8B7U - chains A and M of the 6 polymer chains in the assembly; structure by X-ray diffraction, 2.80 A resolution.

== Chain A (and M) ==
Molecule: Chalcone isomerase
From: Eubacterium ramulus
Notes: EC 5.5.1.6; chain M of this document is another copy of the same molecule, construct and numbering; everything in this record applies to it too
UniProt: V9P0A9 (V9P0A9_EUBRA); residues 0-282 here correspond to UniProt positions 1-283 (UniProt number = residue number + 1)
Amino-acid sequence (283 residues; each row starts with the number of its first residue; numbering starts at 0):
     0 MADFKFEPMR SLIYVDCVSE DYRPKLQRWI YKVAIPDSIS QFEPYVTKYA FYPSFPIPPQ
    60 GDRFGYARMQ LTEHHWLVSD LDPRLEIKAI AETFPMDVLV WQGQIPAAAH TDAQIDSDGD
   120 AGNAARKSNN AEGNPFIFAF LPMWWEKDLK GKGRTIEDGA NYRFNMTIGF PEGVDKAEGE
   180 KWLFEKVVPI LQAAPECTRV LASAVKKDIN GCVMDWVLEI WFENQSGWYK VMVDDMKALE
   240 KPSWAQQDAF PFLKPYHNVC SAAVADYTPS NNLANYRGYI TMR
Disordered / not traced: 0, 106-130 (chain M: 0, 108-129)
Differences from the reference sequence: engineered mutation A33 (His34 in V9P0A9)
Residues lining bound ligands:
  - (2R,3R)-trans-dihydroquercetin (DQH; (2R,3R)-2-(3,4-dihydroxyphenyl)-3,5,7-trihydroxy-2,3-dihydro-4H-chromen-4-one), molecule 1: I12, V14, W28, I29, A33, S37, Q40, F41, Y48, F50, Q69, T71, H73, W75, D79, F93, Q101, F135, F137
  - (2R,3R)-trans-dihydroquercetin (DQH), molecule 2: W28, A33, D36, S37, Q40, D79, K87, E91, F93, F135, F137
What the authors report for this chain:
  - mutagenesis - H33A: abolished catalytic activity (citing earlier work)
  - binding site for (2R,3R)-trans-dihydroquercetin: H73, D79, Q101
  - conformationally variable residues (order/disorder transition): A106 to A130

== How chain A and chain M interact ==
Pairs across the interface - 34 pairs, chain A then chain M:
  K4(A) with D2(M), salt bridge
  F5(A) with F3(M); F5(M); V77(M), hydrophobic
  P7(A) with F3(M), hydrophobic
  T46(A) with P43(M), hydrogen bond (side chain-backbone)
  K47(A) with E42(M), salt bridge
  H74(A) with P43(M)
  M142(A) with P43(M), hydrophobic
  W143(A) with F3(M), hydrophobic; Y44(M), hydrogen bond; R83(M); L84(M)
  W144(A) with I86(M)
  E145(A) with I86(M)
  D147(A) with I86(M)
  G152(A) with A90(M)
  R153(A) with A88(M); I89(M); A90(M), hydrogen bond (backbone-backbone)
  T154(A) with A90(M); E91(M); T92(M)
  I155(A) with I89(M)
  E156(A) with T92(M)
  R162(A) with A88(M); I89(M)
  R198(A) with K87(M), hydrogen bond (side chain-backbone); A88(M), hydrogen bond (side chain-backbone)
  L200(A) with A88(M), hydrophobic
  K205(A) with A1(M)
  W220(A) with A88(M); I89(M), hydrophobic
  N270(A) with E42(M), hydrogen bond
Also at the interface, not in a pair above, chain A (26 interface residues in all): L76, P141, N160, D265
Also at the interface, not in a pair above, chain M (20 interface residues in all): K4, D36, L76

== In short ==
Chain A and chain M form an interface of 26 and 20 residues respectively; the contacts include 6 hydrogen
bonds and 2 salt bridges. Polar pairs include K4(A)-D2(M), K47(A)-E42(M) and T46(A)-P43(M). Chain A binds
(2R,3R)-trans-dihydroquercetin. The paper reports a binding site for (2R,3R)-trans-dihydroquercetin at H73(A),
D79(A) and Q101(A); H33A of chain A abolishes catalytic activity.
Chain A and chain M are both Chalcone isomerase (Eubacterium ramulus); the structure, Bacterial chalcone
isomerase H33A with taxifolin, was determined by X-ray diffraction (same publication as 8B7R, 8B7Z and 4D4F).
